Entry 6X3S (electron microscopy, 3.12 A resolution); this record covers chains A and E of the 9 polymer chains in the assembly.

== Chain A ==
Molecule: Gamma-aminobutyric acid receptor subunit beta-2
Source organism: Homo sapiens
UniProt: P47870 (GBRB2_HUMAN), isoform P47870-1; the construct has insertions or renumbered stretches relative to UniProt, so the offset changes along the chain: 1-307 = UniProt 25-331; 316-341 = UniProt 487-512
Sequence (364 residues; numbered 1 to 364; the number before each row is that of its first residue):
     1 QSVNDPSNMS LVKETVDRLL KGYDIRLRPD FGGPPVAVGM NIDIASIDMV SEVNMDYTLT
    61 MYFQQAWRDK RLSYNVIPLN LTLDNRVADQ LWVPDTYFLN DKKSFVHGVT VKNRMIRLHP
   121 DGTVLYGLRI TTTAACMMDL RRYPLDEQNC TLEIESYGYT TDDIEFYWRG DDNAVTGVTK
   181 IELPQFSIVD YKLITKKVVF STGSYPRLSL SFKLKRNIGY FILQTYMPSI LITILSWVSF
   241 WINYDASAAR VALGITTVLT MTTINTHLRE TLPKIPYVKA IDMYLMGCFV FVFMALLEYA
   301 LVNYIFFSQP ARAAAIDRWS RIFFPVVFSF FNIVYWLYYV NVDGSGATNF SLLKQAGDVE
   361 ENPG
Not modelled in the structure: 1-6, 341-364
Differences from the reference sequence: linker (308-315)
Disulfide bonds: Cys136-Cys150
Covalent attachments: N-acetylglucosamine (NAG) linked to Asn80, Asn149
Small-molecule neighbours: J94 ((5S)-6,6-dimethyl-5-[(6R)-8-oxo-6,8-dihydrofuro[3,4-e][1,3]benzodioxol-6-yl]-5,6,7,8-tetrahydro[1,3]dioxolo[4,5-g]isoquinolin-6-ium): Tyr97, Leu99, Glu155, Ser156, Tyr157, Phe200, Ser201, Thr202, Tyr205
Swiss-Prot annotation at these positions:
  - binding site (histamine): Tyr97, Ser156, Tyr157, Thr202
  - binding site (4-aminobutanoate): Tyr157, Thr202
  - glycosylation (N-linked (GlcNAc...) asparagine): Asn8, Asn80, Asn149

== Chain E ==
Molecule: Gamma-aminobutyric acid type A receptor subunit gamma-2
Source organism: Homo sapiens
UniProt: P18507 (GBRG2_HUMAN); residues 3-322 here correspond to UniProt positions 42-361 (UniProt number = residue number + 39)
Sequence (417 residues; row label = number of the first residue in the row; numbers below 1 keep their minus sign (Trp-36 is residue -36)):
   -36 WSHPQFEKGG GSGGGSGGSS AWSHPQFEKL EVLFQGPQKS DDDYEDYASN KTWVLTPKVP
    24 EGDVTVILNN LLEGYDNKLR PDIGVKPTLI HTDMYVNSIG PVNAINMEYT IDIFFAQTWY
    84 DRRLKFNSTI KVLRLNSNMV GKIWIPDTFF RNSKKADAHW ITTPNRMLRI WNDGRVLYTL
   144 RLTIDAECQL QLHNFPMDEH SCPLEFSSYG YPREEIVYQW KRSSVEVGDT RSWRLYQFSF
   204 VGLRNTTEVV KTTSGDYVVM SVYFDLSRRM GYFTIQTYIP CTLIVVLSWV SFWINKDAVP
   264 ARTSLGITTV LTMTTLSTIA RKSLPKVSYV TAMDLFVSVC FIFVFSALVE YGTLHYFVSS
   324 QPARAAKMDS YARIFFPTAF CLFNLVYWVS YLYLSRGSGA TNFSLLKQAG DVEENPG
Not modelled in the structure: -36 to 24, 358-380
Differences from the reference sequence: linker (323-329)
Disulfide bonds: Cys151-Cys165
Covalent attachments: N-acetylglucosamine (NAG) linked to Asn208
Swiss-Prot annotation at these positions:
  - glycosylation (N-linked (GlcNAc...) asparagine): Asn13, Asn90, Asn208

== Chain A / chain E interface ==
Residue-residue contacts - 93 pairs, chain A then chain E:
  Asn8(A) with Gly47(E)
  Met9(A) with Leu42(E), hydrophobic; Arg43(E); Asp45(E); Ile46(E)
  Val12(A) with Leu42(E), hydrophobic; Ile46(E), hydrophobic
  Lys13(A) with Leu42(E)
  Val16(A) with Lys41(E)
  Leu20(A) with Lys41(E)
  Asp43(A) with Thr216(E), hydrogen bond
  Ser46(A) with Lys117(E); Glu150(E), hydrogen bond
  Asp48(A) with Lys117(E), salt bridge
  Met49(A) with Asn69(E)
  Tyr62(A) with Phe112(E); Arg114(E); Tyr172(E), hydrophobic
  Gln64(A) with Ser217(E), hydrogen bond
  Leu79(A) with Ile46(E)
  Asn80(A) with Glu178(E)
  Thr82(A) with Gly173(E); Tyr174(E), hydrogen bond (backbone-side chain); Glu178(E), hydrogen bond
  Leu83(A) with Lys41(E)
  Asp84(A) with Asn40(E); Lys41(E), hydrogen bond (backbone-backbone)
  Arg86(A) with Asn40(E); Gly104(E)
  Val87(A) with Lys41(E)
  Phe105(A) with Lys118(E)
  His107(A) with Lys117(E)
  Val109(A) with Thr111(E); Phe112(E); Ala119(E); Asp120(E); Ala121(E); Leu145(E), hydrophobic
  Thr110(A) with Thr111(E), hydrogen bond (backbone-backbone); Leu145(E)
  Val111(A) with Pro109(E); Asp110(E)
  Asn113(A) with Phe112(E)
  Arg114(A) with Tyr172(E)
  Met115(A) with Tyr172(E); Gly173(E); Ser217(E)
  Arg117(A) with Gly173(E), hydrogen bond (side chain-backbone); Pro175(E); Ser217(E); Tyr220(E), hydrogen bond
  Gly127(A) with Tyr172(E)
  Leu128(A) with Tyr172(E), hydrogen bond (backbone-side chain)
  Arg129(A) with Phe112(E); Phe113(E), hydrogen bond (side chain-backbone); Arg114(E); Ser116(E), hydrogen bond (side chain-backbone); Tyr172(E), hydrogen bond (backbone-side chain)
  Glu182(A) with Gln152(E)
  Pro184(A) with Lys289(E); Val290(E); Ser291(E)
  Gln185(A) with Lys289(E)
  Asn217(A) with Ser291(E)
  Gly219(A) with Ser291(E)
  Tyr220(A) with Arg284(E); Lys289(E); Val290(E)
  Leu223(A) with Val293(E), hydrophobic; Asp297(E)
  Gln224(A) with Arg284(E); Lys285(E)
  Leu231(A) with Phe304(E), hydrophobic; Phe308(E)
  Ile232(A) with Val273(E), hydrophobic
  Leu235(A) with Val273(E), hydrophobic; Phe308(E), hydrophobic; Leu311(E), hydrophobic
  Trp241(A) with Tyr319(E)
  Ile242(A) with His318(E)
  Asn243(A) with His318(E), hydrogen bond
  Ala248(A) with Pro263(E), hydrophobic
  Ala249(A) with Val262(E), hydrophobic; Pro263(E), hydrophobic; Thr266(E)
  Leu253(A) with Thr266(E)
  Thr256(A) with Ile270(E)
  Thr257(A) with Ile270(E)
  Leu259(A) with Leu274(E), hydrophobic
  Thr260(A) with Leu274(E)
  His267(A) with Thr281(E); Lys285(E), hydrogen bond
  Thr271(A) with Lys285(E)
Also at the interface, not in a pair above, chain A (63 interface residues in all): Asp17, Asn41, Leu81, Thr131, Ile234, Ala246, Thr263, Pro273, Arg321
Also at the interface, not in a pair above, chain E (63 interface residues in all): Gly37, Asp39, Pro44, Phe78, Arg86, Trp107, Ile108, Arg129, Leu143, Thr277, Ile305, Val312

== Summary ==
The chain A/chain E interface involves 63 residues from each chain; the contacts include 15 hydrogen bonds and
1 salt bridge. Polar pairs include Asp48(A)-Lys117(E), Asp43(A)-Thr216(E) and Ser46(A)-Glu150(E). Bound to
chain A: compound J94. N-acetylglucosamine is covalently linked to Asn80(A) and Asn149(A).
Here chain A is Gamma-aminobutyric acid receptor subunit beta-2 and chain E is Gamma-aminobutyric acid type A
receptor subunit gamma-2, both from Homo sapiens. Entry 6X3S (Human GABAA receptor alpha1-beta2-gamma2 subtype
in complex with bicuculline methbromide) was determined by electron microscopy together with 6X3T, 6X3U, 6X3V,
6X3W, 6X3X, 6X3Z and 6X40 from the same study.
